PDB entry 4ROW | X-ray diffraction, 1.70 A resolution | chain A

[Chain A]
Molecule: DNA dC->dU-editing enzyme APOBEC-3G
Source organism: Homo sapiens
Notes: EC 3.5.4.-; fragment: c-terminal domain
UniProt: Q9HC16 (ABC3G_HUMAN); residues 193-384 here = UniProt positions 193-384
Amino-acid sequence (198 residues; row label = number of the first residue in the row):
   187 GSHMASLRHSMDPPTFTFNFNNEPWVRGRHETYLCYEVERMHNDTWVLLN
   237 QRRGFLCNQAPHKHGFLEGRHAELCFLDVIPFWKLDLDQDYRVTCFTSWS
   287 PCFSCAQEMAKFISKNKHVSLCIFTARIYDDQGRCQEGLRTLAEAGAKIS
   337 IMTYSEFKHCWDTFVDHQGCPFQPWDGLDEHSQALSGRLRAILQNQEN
Disordered / not traced: 187-189, 381-384
Construct notes: expression tag (187-192); engineered mutation A370 (Asp in Q9HC16)
Bound ions: Zn2+: H257, C288, C291
UniProt features mapped onto this chain:
  - region (Interaction with DNA): R213 to R215, R313 to R320
  - active site: E259 (Proton donor)
  - binding site (Zn(2+)): H257, C288, C291
  - site: N244 (Interaction with DNA)
  - modified residue: T218 (Phosphothreonine)
  - cross-link ((Microbial infection) Glycyl lysine isopeptide (Lys-Gly)): K249 (interchain with G-Cter in ubiquitin), K270 (interchain with G-Cter in ubiquitin), K297 (interchain with G-Cter in ubiquitin), K301 (interchain with G-Cter in ubiquitin), K303 (interchain with G-Cter in ubiquitin), K334 (interchain with G-Cter in ubiquitin)
  - mutagenesis: P210 (P210A/G: Nearly abolished catalytic efficiency of cytidine deaminase activity), R213 (R213A: Slightly reduces enzyme activity; R213E: Reduces enzyme activity), R215 (R215A/E: Abolishes enzyme activity), E217 (E217K: Modifies the spectrum of action against mobile genetic elements; when associated with K-247), T218 (T218A: Loss of phosphorylation. No effect on cytidine deaminase activity or HIV-1 restriction activity ...), C221 (C221S: Does not decrease cytidine deaminase activity), N244 (N244A: Abolishes enzyme activity), Q245 (Q245A: Nearly abolished cytidine deaminase activity), P247 (P247K: Modifies the spectrum of action against mobile genetic elements; when associated with K-217), H248 (H248A: Improved catalytic efficiency of cytidine deaminase activity), H250 (H250A: Improved catalytic efficiency of cytidine deaminase activity), R256 (R256A: Strongly reduced cytidine deaminase activity), 16 further mutagenesis entries in UniProt
What the authors report for this chain:
  - conformationally variable residues: D316, R374
  - mutagenesis - P210A (100-fold), P210G (10-fold), Q245A (20-fold), F252A, R256A (75-fold), D264A (20-fold), F268A, R374A, R376A (6.7-fold), Q380A: decreased catalytic activity
  - mutagenesis - H248G (1.6- and 2.6-fold), H250A (1.6- and 2.6-fold), H250G: increased catalytic activity

[Summary]
H257, C288 and C291 coordinate Zn2+. UniProt lists active-site residue E259, 3 Zn2+-binding residues and 34
mutagenesis sites. From the paper: P210A, P210G and Q245A, among others, reduce catalytic activity;
conformational variability at D316 and R374; 13 substitutions were tested in all.
Chain A is DNA dC->dU-editing enzyme APOBEC-3G (Homo sapiens); the structure, The crystal structure of novel
APOBEC3G CD2 head-to-tail dimer suggests the binding mode of full-length APOBEC3G ..., was determined by X-ray
diffraction, deposited together with 4ROV.
